4HQE - chains B and C of the 4 polymer chains in the assembly; structure by X-ray diffraction, 2.30 A resolution.

[Chain B]
Name: Transcriptional regulator QsrR
From: Staphylococcus aureus
Reference sequence: Q99SD5 (Q99SD5_STAAM); numbering as in UniProt (aligned over 1-112)
Sequence (115 residues; each row starts with the number of its first residue; numbers below 1 keep their minus sign (Ser-2 is residue -2)):
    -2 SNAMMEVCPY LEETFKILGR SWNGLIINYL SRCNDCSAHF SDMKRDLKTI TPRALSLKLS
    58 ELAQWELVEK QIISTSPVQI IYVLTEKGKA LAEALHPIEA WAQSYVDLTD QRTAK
Not modelled in the structure: -2 to 2, 111-112
Differences from the reference sequence: expression tag (-2 to 0)
Reported in the primary citation:
  - binding site for the 17-nt DNA strand: Arg17, Ser18, Phe37, Thr46, Thr48, Arg50, Ile77, Tyr79

[Chain C]
Molecule: 17-nt DNA strand
Sequence (17 nucleotides; each row starts with the number of its first residue):
     1 GGTATAATAA TTATACT

[How chain B and chain C interact]
Residue-residue contacts (9):
  Arg17(B) - DA10(C)  phosphate contact
  Arg17(B) - DT11(C)  salt bridge to the phosphate
  Ser18(B) - DT11(C)  hydrogen bond to the phosphate
  Trp19(B) - DT12(C)  hydrogen bond to the phosphate
  Thr48(B) - DT12(C)  sugar contact
  Arg50(B) - DT12(C)  hydrogen bond to the base
  Arg50(B) - DA13(C)  base contact
  Ala51(B) - DT12(C)  phosphate contact
  Lys55(B) - DT11(C)  salt bridge to the phosphate
Other interface residues (no listed pair), chain B (8 interface residues in all): Pro49
Other interface residues (no listed pair), chain C (6 interface residues in all): DT14, DA15

[Summary]
Chain B and chain C form an interface of 8 and 6 residues respectively, with 3 hydrogen bonds and 2 salt
bridges. Among the polar pairs are Arg50(B)-DT12(C), Ser18(B)-DT11(C) and Trp19(B)-DT12(C). From the paper: a
binding site for the 17-nt DNA strand at Arg17(B), Ser18(B) and Phe37(B) among others.
Chain B is Transcriptional regulator QsrR (Staphylococcus aureus) and chain C is a 17-nt DNA strand; the
structure, The crystal structure of QsrR-DNA complex, was determined by X-ray diffraction, deposited together
with 4HQM.
